7S3N - chains A and H of the 3 polymer chains in the assembly; structure by X-ray diffraction, 1.90 A resolution.

Chain A:
Protein: Spike glycoprotein
Notes: fragment: stem helix peptide
UniProt: P0DTC2 (SPIKE_SARS2); numbering as in UniProt (aligned over 1146-1164)
Amino-acid sequence (19 residues; each row starts with the number of its first residue):
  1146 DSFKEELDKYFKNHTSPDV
Unresolved in the structure: 1146, 1157-1164
UniProt features mapped onto this chain:
  - region: Asp1163, Val1164 (Heptad repeat 2)
  - glycosylation: Asn1158 (N-linked (GlcNAc...) (complex) asparagine)

Chain H:
Protein: Fab22 Heavy Chain
Source organism: Mus musculus
Amino-acid sequence (223 residues; numbered 3 to 225; the number before each row is that of its first residue):
     3 EVQLQQPGPVLVKPGASVRMSCKASGYRITDNFMNWVKQSHGKSLEWIGI
    53 INPYNGGTKYNQKFKGKATLTVDTSSSTAYMELNSLTSEDSAVYYCTRVR
   103 GNDYHGRAMDYWGQGTSVTVSSASTKGPSVFPLAPSSKSTSGGTAALGCL
   153 VKDYFPEPVTVSWNSGALTSGVHTFPAVLQSSGLYSLSSVVTVPSSSLGT
   203 QTYICNVNHKPSNTKVDKKVEPK
Unresolved in the structure: 138-143
Disulfide bonds: Cys24-Cys98, Cys151-Cys207

How chain A and chain H interact:
Pairs across the interface (12):
  Glu1151(A) with Lys61(H), salt bridge
  Leu1152(A) with Arg109(H)
  Asp1153(A) with Arg109(H), salt bridge
  Tyr1155(A) with Phe35(H), hydrophobic; Ile52(H); Ile53(H); Asn54(H), hydrogen bond (side chain-backbone); Gly59(H), hydrogen bond (side chain-backbone)
  Phe1156(A) with Phe35(H), hydrophobic; Ile52(H), hydrophobic; Asn104(H); Arg109(H)
Other interface residues (no listed pair), chain A (6 interface residues in all): Phe1148
Other interface residues (no listed pair), chain H (11 interface residues in all): Thr60, Tyr62, Val101
From the paper, about this interface:
  - specific contacts: Phe1156(A)-Phe35(H)
  - epitope / paratope residues, chain A: Glu1151(A), Leu1152(A), Tyr1155(A), Phe1156(A)
  - epitope / paratope residues, chain H: Phe35(H)

In short:
Chain A and chain H form an interface of 6 and 11 residues respectively; the contacts include 2 hydrogen bonds
and 2 salt bridges. Polar pairs include Glu1151(A)-Lys61(H), Asp1153(A)-Arg109(H) and Tyr1155(A)-Asn54(H). The
authors report a contact between Phe1156(A) and Phe35(H). From the paper: epitope/paratope residues
Glu1151(A), Leu1152(A) and Phe35(H) among others.
Chain A is Spike glycoprotein and chain H is Fab22 Heavy Chain (Mus musculus); the structure, SARS-CoV-2 S
stem helix peptide bound to Fab22, was determined by X-ray diffraction together with 7S3M from the same study.
